Entry 7TFJ (electron microscopy, 3.30 A resolution); this record covers chains B and G of the 10 polymer chains in the assembly.

== Chain B ==
Name: Replication factor C subunit 4
Organism: Saccharomyces cerevisiae
Reference sequence: P40339 (RFC4_YEAST); residue numbers follow UniProt; this construct covers 1-323
Chain sequence (323 residues; numbered 1 to 323; the number before each row is that of its first residue):
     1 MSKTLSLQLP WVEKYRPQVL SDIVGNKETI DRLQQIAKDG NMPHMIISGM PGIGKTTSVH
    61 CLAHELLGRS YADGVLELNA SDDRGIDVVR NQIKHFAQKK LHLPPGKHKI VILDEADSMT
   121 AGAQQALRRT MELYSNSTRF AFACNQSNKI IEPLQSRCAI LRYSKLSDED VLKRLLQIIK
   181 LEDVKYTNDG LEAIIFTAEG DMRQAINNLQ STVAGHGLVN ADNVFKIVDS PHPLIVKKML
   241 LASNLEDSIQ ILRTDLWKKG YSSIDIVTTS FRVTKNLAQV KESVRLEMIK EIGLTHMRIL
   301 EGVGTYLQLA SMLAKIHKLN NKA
Not modelled in the structure: 1-3
Ligand contacts:
  - ATP-gamma-S (AGS; phosphothiophosphoric acid-adenylate ester), molecule 1: Val12, Tyr15, Arg16, Pro17, Asp22, Ile23, Val24, Gly25, Met50, Pro51, Gly52, Ile53, Gly54, Lys55, Thr56, Thr57, Asn145, Leu166, Arg174, Met202, Arg203
  - ATP-gamma-S (AGS), molecule 2: Arg128, Glu132, Pro153, Arg157
Curated features (UniProtKB/Swiss-Prot):
  - binding site (ATP): Val12, Val24, Gly49 to Thr57, Asn145, Arg203

== Chain G ==
Name: Proliferating cell nuclear antigen
Organism: Saccharomyces cerevisiae
Reference sequence: P15873 (PCNA_YEAST); residues 1-258 here = UniProt positions 1-258
Chain sequence (260 residues; numbered -1 to 258; the number before each row is that of its first residue; numbers below 1 keep their minus sign (Ala-1 is residue -1)):
    -1 ASMLEAKFEE ASLFKRIIDG FKDCVQLVNF QCKEDGIIAQ AVDDSRVLLV SLEIGVEAFQ
    59 EYRCDHPVTL GMDLTSLSKI LRCGNNTDTL TLIADNTPDS IILLFEDTKK DRIAEYSLKL
   119 MDIDADFLKI EELQYDSTLS LPSSEFSKIV RDLSQLSDSI NIMITKETIK FVADGDIGSG
   179 SVIIKPFVDM EHPETSIKLE MDQPVDLTFG AKYLLDIIKG SSLSDRVGIR LSSEAPALFQ
   239 FDLKSGFLQF FLAPKFNDEE
Not modelled in the structure: 256-258
Modified / non-standard residues: Mse1, Mse70, Mse119, Mse161, Mse188, Mse199 (selenomethionine; parent Met)
Differences from the reference sequence: expression tag (-1 to 0)
Curated features (UniProtKB/Swiss-Prot):
  - DNA-binding region: Arg61 to Arg80
  - cross-link (Glycyl lysine isopeptide (Lys-Gly)): Lys127 (interchain with G-Cter in SUMO), Lys164 (interchain with G-Cter in SUMO)

== Interface between chain B and chain G ==
Pairs across the interface (12):
  His95(B) with Asp71(G), salt bridge; Ser74(G); Mse119(G)
  Gln98(B) with Leu25(G); Mse119(G); Asp120(G), hydrogen bond (backbone-backbone)
  Lys99(B) with Lys117(G); Leu118(G)
  Lys100(B) with Pro96(G); Asp97(G); Leu118(G), hydrogen bond (backbone-backbone)
  His102(B) with Thr95(G)
Interface residues without a listed pair, chain B (7 interface residues in all): Asp73, Leu101
Interface residues without a listed pair, chain G (11 interface residues in all): Thr67

== Overview ==
7 residues of chain B face 11 of chain G across their interface, with 2 hydrogen bonds and 1 salt bridge.
Polar pairs include His95(B)-Asp71(G), Gln98(B)-Asp120(G) and Lys100(B)-Leu118(G). Ligands of chain B:
ATP-gamma-S. From UniProt: 13 ATP-binding residues on chain B.
Here chain B is Replication factor C subunit 4 and chain G is Proliferating cell nuclear antigen, both from
Saccharomyces cerevisiae. Entry 7TFJ (Atomic model of S. cerevisiae clamp-clamp loader complex PCNA-RFC bound
to DNA with a closed clamp ...) was determined by electron microscopy, deposited together with 7TFH, 7TFI,
7TFK and 7TFL.
